Entry 4LOC (X-ray diffraction, 2.26 A resolution); this record covers chains A and B of the 4 polymer chains in the assembly.

# Chain A (and B)
Name: Pyruvate carboxylase
From: Rhizobium etli
Notes: EC 6.4.1.1; fragment: Carboxyl transferase domain; chain B of this document is another copy of the same molecule, construct and numbering; everything in this record applies to it too
UniProtKB: Q2K340 (Q2K340_RHIEC); residues 465-1067 here = UniProt positions 465-1067
Sequence (632 residues; each row starts with the number of its first residue):
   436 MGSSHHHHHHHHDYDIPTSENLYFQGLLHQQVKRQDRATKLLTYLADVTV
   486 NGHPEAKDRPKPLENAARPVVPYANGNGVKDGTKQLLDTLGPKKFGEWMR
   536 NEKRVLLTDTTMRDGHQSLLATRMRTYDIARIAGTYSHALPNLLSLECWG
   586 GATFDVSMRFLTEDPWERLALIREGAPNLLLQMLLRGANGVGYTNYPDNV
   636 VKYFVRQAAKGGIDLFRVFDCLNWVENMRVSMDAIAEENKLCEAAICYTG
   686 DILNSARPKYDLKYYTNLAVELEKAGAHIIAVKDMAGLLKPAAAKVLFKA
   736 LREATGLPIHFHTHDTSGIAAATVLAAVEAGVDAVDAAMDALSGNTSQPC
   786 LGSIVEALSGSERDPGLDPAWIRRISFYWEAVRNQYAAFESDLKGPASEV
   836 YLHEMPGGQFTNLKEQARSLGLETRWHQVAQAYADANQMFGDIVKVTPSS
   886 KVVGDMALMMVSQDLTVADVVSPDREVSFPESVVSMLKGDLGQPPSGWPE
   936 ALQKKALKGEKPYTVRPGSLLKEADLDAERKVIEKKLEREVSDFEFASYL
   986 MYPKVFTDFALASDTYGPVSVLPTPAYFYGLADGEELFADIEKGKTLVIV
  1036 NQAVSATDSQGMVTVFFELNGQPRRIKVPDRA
Unresolved in the structure: 436-470, 1028-1029 (chain B: 436-470, 501-502, 1029-1030)
Sequence notes: expression tag (436-464)
Modified residues: K718 (lysine nz-carboxylic acid; KCX)
Ion coordination: Mg2+: M534, R535, E537, D768; Zn2+: D549, K718, H747, H749
Residues lining bound ligands:
  - biotin (BTN): Y479, D482, V483, N486, G487, H488, P489, R594, F595, L596, T597, Y1001, Y1012, R1066
  - oxamic acid (OXM): R548, D549, Q552, G586, A587, L619, R621, F654, K718, V881, T882
From the paper describing this entry:
  - binding site for oxamic acid: R548, Q552, R621
  - contacts within the chain: D590-Y628
  - mutagenesis - R621A: abolished catalytic activity on oxaloacetate

# Chain A / chain B interface
Contacting residue pairs - 51 pairs, chain A then chain B:
  K725(A) with E791(B), salt bridge
  S752(A) with C785(B); S788(B), hydrogen bond (backbone-side chain)
  G753(A) with A756(B)
  I754(A) with A756(B), hydrophobic; S788(B); A792(B), hydrophobic
  A756(A) with G753(B); I754(B), hydrophobic
  A757(A) with A757(B), hydrophobic
  D775(A) with P831(B); A832(B); S833(B), hydrogen bond
  S778(A) with P831(B)
  G779(A) with P831(B)
  C785(A) with S752(B); P831(B), hydrophobic
  G787(A) with S833(B)
  S788(A) with S752(B), hydrogen bond (side chain-backbone); I754(B); S833(B); Y836(B)
  E791(A) with K725(B); Y836(B)
  A792(A) with I754(B), hydrophobic
  R808(A) with S833(B); E834(B)
  F812(A) with E834(B); H862(B)
  E815(A) with H862(B), salt bridge
  R818(A) with K829(B)
  N819(A) with K829(B)
  E825(A) with K829(B), salt bridge
  K829(A) with R818(B); N819(B); E825(B)
  P831(A) with D775(B); S778(B); G779(B); C785(B), hydrophobic
  A832(A) with D775(B)
  S833(A) with D775(B), hydrogen bond; G787(B); S788(B); R808(B)
  E834(A) with R808(B); F812(B)
  Y836(A) with S788(B); E791(B)
  H862(A) with F812(B); E815(B), salt bridge
Interface residues without a listed pair, chain A (33 interface residues in all): P726, D750, L760, I789, G830, L837
Interface residues without a listed pair, chain B (32 interface residues in all): P726, L760, I789, G830, L837

# In short
33 residues of chain A face 32 of chain B across their interface, with 4 hydrogen bonds and 4 salt bridges.
Polar contacts include K725(A)-E791(B), E815(A)-H862(B) and E825(A)-K829(B). The paper reports a binding site
for oxamic acid at R548(A), Q552(A) and R621(A); R621A of chain A abolishes catalytic activity on
oxaloacetate.
Chain A and chain B are both Pyruvate carboxylase (Rhizobium etli); the structure, Structure of the carboxyl
transferase domain from Rhizobium etli pyruvate carboxylase with oxamate and biotin, was determined by X-ray
diffraction (same publication as 4M6V).
